4EOQ - chains A and B; structure by X-ray diffraction, 2.15 A resolution.

Chain A:
Molecule: Cyclin-dependent kinase 2
Source organism: Homo sapiens
Notes: EC 2.7.11.22
UniProt: P24941 (CDK2_HUMAN); residue numbers follow UniProt; this construct covers 1-297
Amino-acid sequence (301 residues; numbered -3 to 297; the number before each row is that of its first residue; numbers below 1 keep their minus sign (Pro-3 is residue -3)):
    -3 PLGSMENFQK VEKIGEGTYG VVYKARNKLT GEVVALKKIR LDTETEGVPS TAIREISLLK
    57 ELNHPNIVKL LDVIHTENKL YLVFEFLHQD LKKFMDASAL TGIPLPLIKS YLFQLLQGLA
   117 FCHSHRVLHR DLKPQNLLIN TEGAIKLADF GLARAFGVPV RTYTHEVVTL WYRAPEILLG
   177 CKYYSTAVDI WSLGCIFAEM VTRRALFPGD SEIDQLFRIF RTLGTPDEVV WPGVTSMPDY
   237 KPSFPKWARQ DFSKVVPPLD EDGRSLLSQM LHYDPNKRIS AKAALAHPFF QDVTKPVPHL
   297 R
Not modelled in the structure: -3 to -2, 38-40
Sequence notes: expression tag (-3 to 0)
Modified positions: Thr160 (phosphothreonine; TPO)
Curated features (UniProtKB/Swiss-Prot):
  - active site: Asp127 (Proton acceptor)
  - binding site (ATP): Ile10 to Val18, Lys33, Glu81 to Leu83, Asp86, Lys129 to Asn132, Asp145
  - binding site (Mg(2+)): Asn132, Asp145
  - site (CDK7 binding): Lys9, Lys88, Lys89, Leu166
  - modified residue: Met1 (N-acetylmethionine), Lys6 (N6-acetyllysine), Thr14 (Phosphothreonine), Tyr15 (Phosphotyrosine), Tyr19 (Phosphotyrosine), Thr160 (Phosphothreonine)
  - natural variant: Pro45 (P45L: In a glioblastoma multiforme sample)
  - mutagenesis: Lys9 (K9F: Reduced phosphorylation by CAK), Thr14 (T14A: 2-fold increase in activity), Tyr15 (Y15F: 2-fold increase in activity), Lys88 to Lys89 (Reduced phosphorylation by CAK), Thr160 (T160A: Abolishes activity), Leu166 (L166R: Reduced phosphorylation by CAK and reduced kinase activity)
Ion coordination: Mg2+: Asn132, Asp145 (together with ATP)
Ligand contacts: ATP (adenosine-5'-triphosphate): Ile10, Gly11, Glu12, Gly13, Thr14, Val18, Ala31, Lys33, Val64, Phe80, Glu81, Phe82, Leu83, Asp86, Gln131, Asn132, Leu134, Asp145

Chain B:
Molecule: Cyclin-A2
Source organism: Homo sapiens
Notes: fragment: C-terminal fragment
UniProt: P20248 (CCNA2_HUMAN); residues 175-432 here = UniProt positions 175-432
Amino-acid sequence (258 residues; each row starts with the number of its first residue):
   175 VPDYHEDIHT YLREMEVKCK PKVGYMKKQP DITNSMRAIL VDWLVEVGEE YKLQNETLHL
   235 AVNYIDRFLS SMSVLRGKLQ LVGTAAMLLA SKFEEIYPPE VAEFVYITDD TYTKKQVLRM
   295 EHLVLKVLTF DLAAPTVNQF LTQYFLHQQP ANCKVESLAM FLGELSLIDA DPYLKYLPSV
   355 IAGAAFHLAL YTVTGQSWPE SLIRKTGYTL ESLKPCLMDL HQTYLKAPQH AQQSIREKYK
   415 NSKYHGVSLL NPPETLNL
Not modelled in the structure: 175
Ion coordination: Mg2+: Met200, Gln203, Ile206
Ligand contacts: monothioglycerol (SGM): Met189, Lys192, Cys193, Arg241, Asp305, Ala308

How chain A and chain B interact:
Contacting residue pairs (61; chain A residue first):
  Leu37(A) - His296(B)
  Thr41(A) - Lys288(B)
  Glu42(A) - Lys266(B)  hydrogen bond (backbone-side chain)
  Glu42(A) - Glu274(B)
  Glu42(A) - Val275(B)  hydrogen bond (side chain-backbone)
  Gly43(A) - Lys266(B)
  Gly43(A) - Glu295(B)
  Val44(A) - Lys266(B)  hydrogen bond (backbone-side chain)
  Val44(A) - Glu295(B)  hydrogen bond (backbone-side chain)
  Val44(A) - His296(B)
  Val44(A) - Leu299(B)  hydrophobic
  Ser46(A) - Lys266(B)
  Ile49(A) - Leu263(B)  hydrophobic
  Ile49(A) - Lys266(B)
  Ile49(A) - Leu306(B)  hydrophobic
  Arg50(A) - Lys266(B)
  Arg50(A) - Phe267(B)  hydrogen bond (side chain-backbone)
  Arg50(A) - Glu269(B)
  Ile52(A) - Phe304(B)  hydrophobic
  Ser53(A) - Phe267(B)
  Ser53(A) - Phe304(B)
  Ser53(A) - Leu306(B)
  Lys56(A) - Thr303(B)  hydrogen bond (side chain-backbone)
  Lys56(A) - Asp305(B)  salt bridge
  Glu57(A) - Tyr185(B)  hydrogen bond
  Glu57(A) - Ala307(B)
  His71(A) - His296(B)  hydrogen bond
  His71(A) - Lys300(B)  hydrogen bond
  His71(A) - Phe304(B)
  Thr72(A) - His296(B)  hydrogen bond (backbone-side chain)
  Ala116(A) - Tyr178(B)
  His119(A) - Tyr178(B)
  His119(A) - Ile182(B)
  Ser120(A) - Tyr178(B)
  Ser120(A) - Asp181(B)  hydrogen bond
  Ser120(A) - Ile182(B)
  His121(A) - Tyr185(B)
  Arg122(A) - Ile182(B)
  Arg122(A) - Tyr185(B)
  Arg122(A) - Leu186(B)
  Arg122(A) - Ala307(B)  hydrogen bond (side chain-backbone)
  Arg150(A) - Glu268(B)  salt bridge
  Ala151(A) - Phe267(B)  hydrophobic
  Phe152(A) - Ile182(B)  hydrophobic
  Val154(A) - His179(B)
  Val154(A) - Ile182(B)  hydrophobic
  Val154(A) - Thr316(B)  hydrogen bond (backbone-side chain)
  Val154(A) - Gln317(B)  hydrogen bond (backbone-backbone)
  Val154(A) - Leu320(B)  hydrophobic
  Pro155(A) - Thr316(B)
  Arg157(A) - Gln228(B)
  Arg157(A) - Glu268(B)  salt bridge
  Thr158(A) - Ile270(B)
  Tyr159(A) - Ile270(B)
  Thr160(A) - Glu269(B)
  Thr160(A) - Ile270(B)
  Ser276(A) - Asp177(B)  hydrogen bond
  Ser276(A) - Tyr178(B)
  Ala277(A) - Tyr178(B)  hydrogen bond (backbone-side chain)
  Lys278(A) - Tyr178(B)  hydrogen bond (backbone-side chain)
  Lys278(A) - Asp181(B)  salt bridge
Also at the interface, not in a pair above, chain A (36 interface residues in all): Leu54, Val69, Leu76, His161, Thr182
Also at the interface, not in a pair above, chain B (33 interface residues in all): Met189, Glu230, Tyr271, Leu292

In short:
36 residues of chain A face 33 of chain B across their interface, with 17 hydrogen bonds and 4 salt bridges.
Polar contacts include Lys56(A)-Asp305(B), Arg150(A)-Glu268(B) and Arg157(A)-Glu268(B). Ligands of chain A:
ATP. Chain B binds monothioglycerol.
Chain A is Cyclin-dependent kinase 2 and chain B is Cyclin-A2, both from Homo sapiens; the structure, Thr 160
phosphorylated CDK2 WT - human cyclin A3 complex with ATP, was determined by X-ray diffraction (same
publication as 4EOI, 4EOJ, 4EOK, 4EOL, 4EOM, 4EON and 4 further entries).
